PDB entry 2N1T | solution NMR | chains B and E of the 5 polymer chains in the assembly

# Chain B
Name: Syntaxin-1A
From: Rattus norvegicus
UniProt: P32851 (STX1A_RAT); numbering as in UniProt (aligned over 188-259)
Amino-acid sequence (72 residues; each row starts with the number of its first residue):
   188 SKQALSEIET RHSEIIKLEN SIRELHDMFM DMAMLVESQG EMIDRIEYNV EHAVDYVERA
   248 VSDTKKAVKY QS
Curated features (UniProtKB/Swiss-Prot):
  - site: K253, A254 (Microbial infection: Cleavage)
  - modified residue: S188 (Phosphoserine)
  - cross-link (Glycyl lysine isopeptide (Lys-Gly)): K252 (interchain with G-Cter in SUMO), K253 (interchain with G-Cter in SUMO), K256 (interchain with G-Cter in SUMO)
From the paper describing this entry:
  - mutagenesis - E228K/D231K: decreased binding to Synaptotagmin-1 (chain E)

# Chain E
Name: Synaptotagmin-1
From: Homo sapiens
Notes: fragment: C2B domain
UniProt: P21579 (SYT1_HUMAN); residues 271-418 here correspond to UniProt positions 272-419 (UniProt number = residue number + 1)
Amino-acid sequence (156 residues; numbered 263 to 418; the number before each row is that of its first residue):
   263 SGGGGGILEK LGDICFSLRY VPTAGKLTVV ILEAKNLKKM DVGGLSDPYV KIHLMQNGKR
   323 LKKKKTTIKK NTLNPYYNES FSFEVPFEQI QKVQVVVTVL DYDKIGKNDA IGKVFVGYNS
   383 TGAELRHWSD MLANPRRPIA QWHTLQVEEE VDAMLA
Differences from the reference sequence: expression tag (263-270)
Curated features (UniProtKB/Swiss-Prot):
  - binding site (Ca(2+)): D303, D309, D363, D365, D371
  - modified residue (Phosphoserine): S342, S344
From the paper describing this entry:
  - mutagenesis - K313E/K325E, R322E/K325E, K324E/K326E: decreased binding to phospholipid
  - mutagenesis - K354E/R388E: unchanged binding to PIP2
  - mutagenesis - K313E, R322E, K326E: unchanged binding to SNARE complex
  - mutagenesis - K313E/K325E, R322E/K325E, K324E/K326E: decreased signaling
  - mutagenesis - K313E/K325E, K325E/K327E: decreased binding to SNARE
  - mutagenesis - K313E, R322E, K326E: unchanged signaling
  - mutagenesis - R322E/K325E: decreased binding to Syntaxin-1A (chain B)

# Chain B / chain E interface
Pairs across the interface (14; chain B residue first):
  E224(B) with H315(E); R322(E)
  E228(B) with K313(E); K325(E)
  D231(B) with K313(E); K327(E)
  R232(B) with Y364(E); K366(E); I367(E); G368(E)
  E234(B) with K327(E)
  Y235(B) with I330(E); Y364(E)
  N236(B) with Y364(E)
Interface residues without a listed pair, chain B (9 interface residues in all): A220, M221
The authors on this interface:
  - interface residues, chain B: E224(B), E228(B), D231(B), E234(B)

# Summary
The interface between chain B and chain E involves 9 residues on one side and 10 on the other. UniProt lists 5
Ca2+-binding residues on chain E. The paper reports that K313E/K325E, R322E/K325E and K324E/K326E of chain E
reduce binding to phospholipid; interface residues E224(B), E228(B) and D231(B) among others; 9 substitutions
were tested in all.
Here chain B is Syntaxin-1A (Rattus norvegicus) and chain E is Synaptotagmin-1 (Homo sapiens). Entry 2N1T
(Dynamic binding mode of a synaptotagmin-1-SNARE complex in solution) was determined by solution NMR.
